Entry 2ZW7 (X-ray diffraction, 2.80 A resolution); this record covers chains A and B.

== Chain A (and B) ==
Name: Bleomycin acetyltransferase
Source organism: Streptomyces verticillus
Notes: chain B of this document is another copy of the same molecule, construct and numbering; everything in this record applies to it too
Reference sequence: Q53796 (Q53796_9ACTO); residue numbers follow UniProt; this construct covers 1-301
Amino-acid sequence (301 residues; row label = number of the first residue in the row):
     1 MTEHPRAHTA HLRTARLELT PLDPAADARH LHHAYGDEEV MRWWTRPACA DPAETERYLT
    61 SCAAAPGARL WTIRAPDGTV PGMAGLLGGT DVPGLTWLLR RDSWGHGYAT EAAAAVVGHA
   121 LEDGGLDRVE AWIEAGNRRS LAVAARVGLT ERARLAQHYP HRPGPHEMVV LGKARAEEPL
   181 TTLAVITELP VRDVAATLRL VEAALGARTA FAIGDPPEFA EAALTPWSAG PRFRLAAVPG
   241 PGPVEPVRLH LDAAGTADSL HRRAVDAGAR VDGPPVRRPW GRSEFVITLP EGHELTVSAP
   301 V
Unresolved in the structure: 1-8
Modified residues: Mse1 (selenomethionine); Mse41, Mse83, Mse168 (selenomethionine; parent Met)
Residues lining bound ligands:
  - bleomycin a2 (BLM), molecule 1: Trp43, Trp44, Thr45, Leu87, Gly88, Thr90, Val92, Gly94, Leu95, Thr96, Glu130, Trp132, Leu155, Ala156, Gln157, His158, Tyr159, Pro160, Trp280, Gly281
  - bleomycin a2 (BLM), molecule 2: Glu188, Phe211, Ile213, Phe219, Glu221, Ser228, Arg232, Arg234, Ala236
  - coenzyme A (COA): Arg16, Val40, Trp43, Trp44, Leu95, Thr96, Trp97, Leu98, Leu99, Ser103, Trp104, Gly105, His106, Gly107, Tyr108, Ala109, Thr110, Trp132, Ile133, Asn137, Arg139, Ser140, Val143, Arg146
From the paper describing this entry:
  - binding site for bleomycin a2: Trp44, Thr45, Leu87, Thr90, Thr96, Trp132, Gln157, Tyr159, Phe211, Phe219, Trp280
  - specificity-determining residues: Glu188 (proposed by the authors, not directly observed)

== Chain A / chain B interface ==
Contacting residue pairs - 97 pairs, chain A then chain B:
  Val92(A) with Pro226(B)
  Arg128(A) with Pro226(B); Trp227(B)
  Val129(A) with Trp227(B)
  Glu130(A) with Trp227(B); Ser228(B), hydrogen bond (side chain-backbone)
  Trp132(A) with Ser228(B)
  Glu151(A) with Glu151(B); Arg154(B)
  Arg152(A) with Trp227(B)
  Ala153(A) with Ala229(B); Gly230(B)
  Arg154(A) with Glu151(B), hydrogen bond (side chain-backbone); Leu183(B)
  Leu155(A) with Leu183(B), hydrophobic
  Ala156(A) with Leu183(B)
  Glu167(A) with Thr181(B)
  Gly172(A) with Trp227(B)
  Lys173(A) with Trp227(B)
  Ala174(A) with Trp227(B), hydrophobic
  Pro179(A) with Ala254(B)
  Leu180(A) with Ala254(B); Ser259(B); Leu260(B), hydrophobic; Arg263(B), hydrogen bond (backbone-side chain)
  Thr181(A) with Ala253(B); Ala254(B), hydrogen bond (backbone-backbone)
  Thr182(A) with Leu224(B); Thr225(B); Pro231(B); Asp252(B)
  Leu183(A) with Arg154(B); Leu155(B), hydrophobic; Ala156(B); Pro231(B); Asp252(B), hydrogen bond (backbone-backbone); Ala253(B); Ala254(B)
  Ala184(A) with His250(B); Leu251(B); Asp252(B), hydrogen bond (backbone-backbone)
  Val185(A) with Leu224(B), hydrophobic; Pro231(B), hydrophobic; Arg232(B); His250(B); Leu251(B), hydrophobic
  Ile186(A) with His250(B), hydrogen bond (backbone-backbone); Asp252(B)
  Thr187(A) with Val185(B); Thr187(B); Arg248(B); Leu249(B)
  Glu188(A) with Arg248(B), salt bridge
  Arg208(A) with Asp91(B), salt bridge
  Ala210(A) with Asp91(B)
  Leu224(A) with Thr182(B)
  Thr225(A) with Thr182(B)
  Pro226(A) with Val92(B); Arg128(B), hydrogen bond (backbone-side chain)
  Trp227(A) with Arg128(B); Val129(B); Glu130(B); Arg152(B); Gly172(B); Lys173(B)
  Ser228(A) with Val92(B); Glu130(B), hydrogen bond; Trp132(B), hydrogen bond
  Ala229(A) with Ala153(B)
  Pro231(A) with Thr182(B); Leu183(B); Ala184(B); Val185(B), hydrophobic
  Arg232(A) with Asp252(B), salt bridge
  Arg234(A) with His250(B)
  Glu245(A) with Glu245(B)
  Arg248(A) with Thr187(B); Glu188(B), hydrogen bond (backbone-backbone)
  Leu249(A) with Val185(B), hydrophobic; Thr187(B)
  His250(A) with Ala184(B); Val185(B); Ile186(B), hydrogen bond (backbone-backbone); Arg234(B), hydrogen bond
  Leu251(A) with Ala184(B); Val185(B), hydrophobic
  Asp252(A) with Thr182(B); Leu183(B), hydrogen bond (backbone-backbone); Ala184(B), hydrogen bond (backbone-backbone); Ile186(B)
  Ala253(A) with Thr181(B)
  Ala254(A) with Pro179(B); Leu180(B); Thr181(B), hydrogen bond (backbone-backbone)
  Ser259(A) with Leu180(B)
  Leu260(A) with Leu180(B), hydrophobic
  Arg263(A) with Leu180(B)
Interface residues without a listed pair, chain A (49 interface residues in all): Thr150, Val170
Interface residues without a listed pair, chain B (49 interface residues in all): Val170, Ala174, Glu177, Leu205

== Summary ==
Chain A and chain B each contribute 49 residues to their interface, with 16 hydrogen bonds and 3 salt bridges.
Polar pairs include Glu188(A)-Arg248(B), Arg208(A)-Asp91(B) and Arg232(A)-Asp252(B). Ligands of chain A:
coenzyme A and bleomycin a2. From the paper: a binding site for bleomycin a2 at Trp44(A), Thr45(A) and
Leu87(A) among others; the specificity determinant Glu188(A).
Chain A and chain B are both Bleomycin acetyltransferase (Streptomyces verticillus); the structure, Crystal
structure of bleomycin N-acetyltransferase complexed with bleomycin A2 and coenzyme A, was determined by X-ray
diffraction, deposited together with 2ZW5 and 2ZW6.
